5C0X - chains J and R of the 12 polymer chains in the assembly; structure by X-ray diffraction, 3.81 A resolution.

# Chain J
Protein: Exosome complex exonuclease DIS3
From: Saccharomyces cerevisiae S288c
Notes: EC 3.1.13.-, 3.1.26.-; fragment: Exosome complex exonuclease RRP44
UniProtKB: Q08162 (RRP44_YEAST); residue numbers follow UniProt; this construct covers 1-1001
Sequence (1003 residues; each row starts with the number of its first residue; numbers below 1 keep their minus sign (Gly-1 is residue -1)):
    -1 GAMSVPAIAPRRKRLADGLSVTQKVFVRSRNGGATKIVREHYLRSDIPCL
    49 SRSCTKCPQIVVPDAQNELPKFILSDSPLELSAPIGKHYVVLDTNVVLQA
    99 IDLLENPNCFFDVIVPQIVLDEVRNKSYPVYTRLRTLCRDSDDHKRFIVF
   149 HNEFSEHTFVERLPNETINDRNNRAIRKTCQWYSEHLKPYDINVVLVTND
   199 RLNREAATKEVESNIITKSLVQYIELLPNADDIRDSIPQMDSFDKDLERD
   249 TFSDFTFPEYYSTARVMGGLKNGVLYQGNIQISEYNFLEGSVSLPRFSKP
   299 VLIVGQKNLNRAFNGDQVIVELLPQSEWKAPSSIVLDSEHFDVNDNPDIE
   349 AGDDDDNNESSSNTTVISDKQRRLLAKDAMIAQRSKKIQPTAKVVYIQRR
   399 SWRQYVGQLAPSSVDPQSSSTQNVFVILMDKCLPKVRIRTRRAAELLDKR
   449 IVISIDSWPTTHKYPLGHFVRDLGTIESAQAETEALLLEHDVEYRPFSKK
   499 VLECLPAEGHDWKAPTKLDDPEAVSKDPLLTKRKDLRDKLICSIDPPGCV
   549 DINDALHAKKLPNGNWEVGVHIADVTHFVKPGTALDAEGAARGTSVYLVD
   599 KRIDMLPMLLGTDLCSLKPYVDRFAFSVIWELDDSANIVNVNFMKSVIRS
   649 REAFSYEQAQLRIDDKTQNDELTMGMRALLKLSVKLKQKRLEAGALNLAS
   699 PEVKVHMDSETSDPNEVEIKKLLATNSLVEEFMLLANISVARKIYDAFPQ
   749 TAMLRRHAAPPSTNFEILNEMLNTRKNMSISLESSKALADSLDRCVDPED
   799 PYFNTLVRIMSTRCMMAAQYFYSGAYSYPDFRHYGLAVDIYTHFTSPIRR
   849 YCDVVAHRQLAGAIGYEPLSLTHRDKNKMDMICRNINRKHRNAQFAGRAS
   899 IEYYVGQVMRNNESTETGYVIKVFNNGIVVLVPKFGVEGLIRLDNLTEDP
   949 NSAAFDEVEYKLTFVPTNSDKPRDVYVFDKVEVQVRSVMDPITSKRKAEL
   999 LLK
Disordered / not traced: -1 to 8, 238-251, 329-363
Sequence notes: expression tag (-1 to 0); engineered mutation Asn171 (Asp in Q08162), Asn551 (Asp in Q08162)

# Chain R
Molecule: RNA synthetic
Sequence (45 nucleotides; row label = number of the first residue in the row; numbers below 1 keep their minus sign (C-45 is residue -45)):
   -45 CCCCCGAGAGGGGGUUUUUUUUUUUUUUUUUUUUUUUUUUUUUUU
Disordered / not traced: -45, -19 to -7

# Interface between chain J and chain R
Residue-residue contacts (51):
  Arg28(J) - U-20(R)  sugar contact
  Ile542(J) - U-2(R)  sugar contact
  Asp543(J) - U-2(R)  hydrogen bond to the sugar
  Asp543(J) - U-1(R)  phosphate contact
  Pro544(J) - U-2(R)  sugar contact
  Cys547(J) - U-1(R)  sugar contact
  Asp549(J) - U-1(R)  phosphate contact
  Ile550(J) - U-1(R)  phosphate contact
  Asn551(J) - U-1(R)  hydrogen bond to the phosphate
  Asp552(J) - U-2(R)  sugar contact
  Asp552(J) - U-1(R)  phosphate contact
  Tyr595(J) - U-1(R)  base contact
  Tyr654(J) - U-2(R)  hydrogen bond to the sugar
  Leu696(J) - U-5(R)  sugar contact
  Ser698(J) - U-5(R)  base contact
  Val727(J) - U-3(R)  sugar contact
  Val727(J) - U-2(R)  sugar contact
  Glu728(J) - U-4(R)  hydrogen bond to the sugar
  Glu728(J) - U-3(R)  sugar contact
  Met731(J) - U-3(R)  phosphate contact
  Met731(J) - U-2(R)  phosphate contact
  Leu732(J) - U-4(R)  phosphate contact
  Leu732(J) - U-3(R)  sugar contact
  Asn735(J) - U-3(R)  phosphate contact
  Arg753(J) - U-4(R)  salt bridge to the phosphate
  His755(J) - U-5(R)  sugar contact
  Thr810(J) - U-6(R)  hydrogen bond to the sugar
  Thr810(J) - U-5(R)  base contact
  Arg811(J) - U-6(R)  base contact
  Met813(J) - U-6(R)  hydrogen bond to the sugar
  Met814(J) - U-5(R)  sugar contact
  Ala815(J) - U-6(R)  phosphate contact
  Ala815(J) - U-5(R)  phosphate contact
  Ala816(J) - U-5(R)  hydrogen bond to the phosphate
  Ala816(J) - U-4(R)  phosphate contact
  His831(J) - U-5(R)  sugar contact
  His831(J) - U-4(R)  salt bridge to the phosphate
  Gly833(J) - U-5(R)  sugar contact
  Leu834(J) - U-4(R)  sugar contact
  Tyr839(J) - U-4(R)  phosphate contact
  Tyr839(J) - U-3(R)  hydrogen bond to the phosphate
  His841(J) - U-3(R)  salt bridge to the phosphate
  Thr843(J) - U-2(R)  hydrogen bond to the phosphate
  Ser844(J) - U-2(R)  phosphate contact
  Ser844(J) - U-1(R)  phosphate contact
  Arg847(J) - U-2(R)  salt bridge to the phosphate
  Arg847(J) - U-1(R)  salt bridge to the phosphate
  Arg848(J) - U-2(R)  salt bridge to the phosphate
  Arg889(J) - U-6(R)  salt bridge to the phosphate
  Gln892(J) - U-5(R)  phosphate contact
  Arg896(J) - U-6(R)  hydrogen bond to the base
Other interface residues (no listed pair), chain J (42 interface residues in all): Arg26, Arg600, Ala697, Phe893

# Summary
The interface between chain J and chain R involves 42 residues on one side and 7 on the other, with 10
hydrogen bonds and 7 salt bridges. Polar pairs include Arg896(J)-U-6(R), Asp543(J)-U-2(R) and
Tyr654(J)-U-2(R).
Here chain J is Exosome complex exonuclease DIS3 (Saccharomyces cerevisiae S288c) and chain R is RNA
synthetic. Entry 5C0X (Structure of a 12-subunit nuclear exosome complex bound to structured RNA) was
determined by X-ray diffraction (same publication as 5C0Y and 5C0W).
